2CH2 - chains A and D; structure by X-ray diffraction, 2.70 A resolution.

Chain A (and D):
Molecule: 3-hydroxykynurenine transaminase
Source organism: Anopheles gambiae
Notes: chain D of this document is another copy of the same molecule, construct and numbering; everything in this record applies to it too
Reference sequence: Q4LAM2 (Q4LAM2_ANOGA); numbering as in UniProt (aligned over 1-396)
Amino-acid sequence (396 residues; row label = number of the first residue in the row):
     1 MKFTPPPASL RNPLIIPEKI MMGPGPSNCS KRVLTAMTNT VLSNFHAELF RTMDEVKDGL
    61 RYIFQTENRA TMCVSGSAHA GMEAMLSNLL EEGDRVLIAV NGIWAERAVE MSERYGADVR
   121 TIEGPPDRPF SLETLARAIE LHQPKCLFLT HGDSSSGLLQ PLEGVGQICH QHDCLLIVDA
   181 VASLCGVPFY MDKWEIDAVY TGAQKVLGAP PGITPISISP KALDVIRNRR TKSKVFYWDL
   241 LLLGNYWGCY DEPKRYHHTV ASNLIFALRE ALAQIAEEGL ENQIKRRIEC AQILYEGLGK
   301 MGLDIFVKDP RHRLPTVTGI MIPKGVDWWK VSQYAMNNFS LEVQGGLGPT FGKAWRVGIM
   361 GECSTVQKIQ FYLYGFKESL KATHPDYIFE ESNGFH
Unresolved in the structure: 1-2, 390-396
Covalently attached groups: pyridoxal phosphate (PLP) linked to Lys205
Residues lining bound ligands:
  - 4-(2-aminophenyl)-4-oxobutanoic acid (KY1), molecule 1: Pro24, Gly25, Pro26, Trp104, Ser154, Ser155, Gln344, Leu347, Arg356
  - 4-(2-aminophenyl)-4-oxobutanoic acid (KY1), molecule 2: Ser43, Asn44, Phe45, Tyr256, Thr259
  - pyridoxal phosphate (PLP), molecule 1: Ser77, Ala78, His79, Trp104, Thr150, Gly152, Ser154, Asp179, Val181, Ala182, Gln204
  - pyridoxal phosphate (PLP), molecule 2: Tyr256, His258, Thr259
From the paper describing this entry:
  - binding site for 4-(2-aminophenyl)-4-oxobutanoic acid: Pro24 to Gly25, Ser43, Asn44, Phe45, Tyr256, Arg356
  - contacts within the chain: Ser154-Arg356 (backbone contact), Gly345-Arg356 (backbone contact)
  - specificity-determining residues: Ser43 (proposed by the authors, not directly observed)

Interface between chain A and chain D:
Residue-residue contacts - 181 pairs, chain A then chain D:
  Phe3(A) - Gln65(D)
  Phe3(A) - Tyr190(D)
  Phe3(A) - Leu280(D)  hydrophobic
  Phe3(A) - Glu281(D)
  Phe3(A) - Ile284(D)  hydrophobic
  Thr4(A) - Tyr62(D)
  Thr4(A) - Gln65(D)  hydrogen bond (backbone-side chain)
  Pro5(A) - Tyr62(D)
  Pro6(A) - Tyr62(D)
  Pro6(A) - Ala276(D)
  Pro7(A) - Asp58(D)
  Pro7(A) - Tyr62(D)
  Ser9(A) - Glu55(D)
  Ser9(A) - Asp58(D)  hydrogen bond
  Ser9(A) - Arg269(D)
  Leu10(A) - Glu55(D)
  Leu10(A) - Gly59(D)
  Leu10(A) - Arg269(D)
  Leu10(A) - Leu272(D)
  Leu10(A) - Ala273(D)
  Leu10(A) - Glu277(D)
  Asn12(A) - Arg269(D)  hydrogen bond (backbone-side chain)
  Leu14(A) - Thr52(D)
  Leu14(A) - Phe266(D)  hydrophobic
  Leu14(A) - Arg269(D)
  Leu14(A) - Glu270(D)
  Ile15(A) - Arg51(D)  hydrogen bond (backbone-side chain)
  Ile16(A) - Asn39(D)
  Ile16(A) - Thr40(D)
  Ile16(A) - Phe266(D)  hydrophobic
  Pro17(A) - Thr40(D)  hydrogen bond (backbone-side chain)
  Pro17(A) - Glu48(D)
  Glu18(A) - Thr40(D)
  Lys19(A) - Leu42(D)
  Lys19(A) - His46(D)
  Lys19(A) - Glu48(D)  salt bridge
  Met21(A) - Val41(D)
  Met21(A) - Leu42(D)
  Met21(A) - Ser43(D)
  Met21(A) - His46(D)
  Pro26(A) - Val41(D)  hydrophobic
  Pro26(A) - Leu42(D)
  Pro26(A) - Ser43(D)
  Cys29(A) - Val41(D)  hydrophobic
  Leu34(A) - Thr38(D)
  Leu34(A) - Asn39(D)
  Thr35(A) - Thr38(D)
  Met37(A) - Met37(D)
  Met37(A) - Asn263(D)
  Thr38(A) - Leu34(D)
  Thr38(A) - Thr38(D)
  Asn39(A) - Leu14(D)
  Asn39(A) - Ile16(D)
  Asn39(A) - Leu34(D)
  Thr40(A) - Ile16(D)
  Thr40(A) - Pro17(D)  hydrogen bond (side chain-backbone)
  Thr40(A) - Glu18(D)
  Val41(A) - Met21(D)
  Val41(A) - Pro26(D)  hydrophobic
  Val41(A) - Cys29(D)  hydrophobic
  Val41(A) - Pro211(D)
  Leu42(A) - Ile16(D)  hydrophobic
  Leu42(A) - Lys19(D)
  Leu42(A) - Pro26(D)
  Ser43(A) - Met21(D)
  Ser43(A) - Pro26(D)
  Ser43(A) - Glu342(D)
  Ser43(A) - Gln344(D)
  His46(A) - Lys19(D)
  His46(A) - Met21(D)
  His46(A) - Met336(D)
  His46(A) - Glu342(D)  salt bridge
  Glu48(A) - Pro17(D)
  Glu48(A) - Lys19(D)  salt bridge
  Arg51(A) - Ile15(D)  hydrogen bond (side chain-backbone)
  Glu55(A) - Ser9(D)
  Glu55(A) - Leu10(D)
  Asp58(A) - Pro7(D)
  Asp58(A) - Ser9(D)  hydrogen bond
  Gly59(A) - Pro7(D)
  Gly59(A) - Leu10(D)
  Tyr62(A) - Thr4(D)
  Tyr62(A) - Pro5(D)
  Tyr62(A) - Pro6(D)
  Gln65(A) - Phe3(D)
  Gln65(A) - Thr4(D)  hydrogen bond (side chain-backbone)
  Gly76(A) - Tyr237(D)
  Ser77(A) - Tyr237(D)  hydrogen bond (backbone-side chain)
  Ser77(A) - His258(D)
  Ser77(A) - Thr259(D)
  His79(A) - Phe236(D)
  His79(A) - Tyr237(D)
  His79(A) - Tyr256(D)
  His79(A) - His257(D)  hydrogen bond (side chain-backbone)
  His79(A) - His258(D)
  Ala80(A) - Tyr237(D)
  Glu83(A) - Val235(D)
  Glu83(A) - Phe236(D)  hydrogen bond (side chain-backbone)
  Glu83(A) - Tyr237(D)  hydrogen bond (side chain-backbone)
  Glu92(A) - Glu92(D)
  Trp104(A) - Tyr256(D)
  Arg107(A) - Phe236(D)
  Arg107(A) - Tyr256(D)  hydrogen bond (side chain-backbone)
  Arg107(A) - His257(D)  hydrogen bond (side chain-backbone)
  Glu110(A) - Lys232(D)  salt bridge
  Glu110(A) - Phe236(D)
  Met111(A) - Phe236(D)  hydrophobic
  Glu113(A) - Lys232(D)  salt bridge
  Arg114(A) - Ser233(D)  hydrogen bond (side chain-backbone)
  Arg114(A) - Lys234(D)
  Arg114(A) - Phe236(D)
  Arg114(A) - Asp239(D)  salt bridge
  Arg114(A) - Leu242(D)
  Tyr115(A) - Lys234(D)
  Tyr115(A) - Val235(D)
  Tyr190(A) - Phe3(D)
  Gln204(A) - Thr259(D)  hydrogen bond
  Pro210(A) - Asn263(D)
  Pro211(A) - Val41(D)
  Pro211(A) - Thr259(D)
  Pro211(A) - Val260(D)
  Pro211(A) - Ala261(D)
  Pro211(A) - Asn263(D)
  Lys232(A) - Glu110(D)  salt bridge
  Ser233(A) - Arg114(D)  hydrogen bond (backbone-side chain)
  Lys234(A) - Arg114(D)
  Lys234(A) - Tyr115(D)
  Lys234(A) - Lys234(D)
  Val235(A) - Glu83(D)
  Val235(A) - Tyr115(D)
  Val235(A) - Val235(D)  hydrophobic
  Val235(A) - Trp238(D)  hydrophobic
  Phe236(A) - His79(D)
  Phe236(A) - Glu83(D)  hydrogen bond (backbone-side chain)
  Phe236(A) - Arg107(D)
  Phe236(A) - Glu110(D)
  Phe236(A) - Met111(D)  hydrophobic
  Phe236(A) - Arg114(D)
  Tyr237(A) - Gly76(D)
  Tyr237(A) - Ser77(D)  hydrogen bond (side chain-backbone)
  Tyr237(A) - His79(D)
  Tyr237(A) - Ala80(D)
  Tyr237(A) - Glu83(D)  hydrogen bond (backbone-side chain)
  Tyr237(A) - Trp238(D)  hydrophobic
  Trp238(A) - Val235(D)  hydrophobic
  Trp238(A) - Tyr237(D)  hydrophobic
  Trp238(A) - Trp238(D)  hydrophobic
  Asp239(A) - Arg114(D)  salt bridge
  Leu242(A) - Arg114(D)
  Tyr256(A) - His79(D)
  Tyr256(A) - Trp104(D)
  Tyr256(A) - Arg107(D)  hydrogen bond (backbone-side chain)
  His257(A) - His79(D)  hydrogen bond (backbone-side chain)
  His257(A) - Arg107(D)  hydrogen bond (backbone-side chain)
  His258(A) - Ser77(D)
  His258(A) - His79(D)
  Thr259(A) - Ser77(D)
  Thr259(A) - Gln204(D)  hydrogen bond
  Thr259(A) - Pro211(D)
  Val260(A) - Pro211(D)
  Ala261(A) - Pro211(D)
  Asn263(A) - Met37(D)
  Asn263(A) - Pro210(D)
  Asn263(A) - Pro211(D)
  Leu264(A) - Leu264(D)  hydrophobic
  Phe266(A) - Leu14(D)  hydrophobic
  Phe266(A) - Ile16(D)  hydrophobic
  Arg269(A) - Ser9(D)  hydrogen bond (side chain-backbone)
  Arg269(A) - Leu10(D)
  Arg269(A) - Asn12(D)  hydrogen bond (side chain-backbone)
  Arg269(A) - Leu14(D)
  Glu270(A) - Leu14(D)
  Ala273(A) - Leu10(D)
  Glu277(A) - Leu10(D)
  Leu280(A) - Phe3(D)  hydrophobic
  Glu281(A) - Phe3(D)
  Ile284(A) - Phe3(D)  hydrophobic
  Met336(A) - His46(D)
  Glu342(A) - Ser43(D)
  Glu342(A) - His46(D)  salt bridge
  Gln344(A) - Ser43(D)
Other interface residues (no listed pair), chain A (90 interface residues in all): Arg11, Pro13, Ser27, Asn28, Ala36, Thr52, Ser75, Gly212, Ser262, Leu272, Ala276
Other interface residues (no listed pair), chain D (90 interface residues in all): Pro13, Ser27, Asn28, Thr35, Ala36, Ser75, Glu113, Pro188, Gly212, Ser262

Overview:
Chain A and chain D each contribute 90 residues to their interface; the contacts include 27 hydrogen bonds and
9 salt bridges. Polar pairs include Lys19(A)-Glu48(D), His46(A)-Glu342(D) and Glu110(A)-Lys232(D). The paper
reports a binding site for 4-(2-aminophenyl)-4-oxobutanoic acid at Pro24(A), Ser43(A) and Asn44(A) among
others; the specificity determinant Ser43(A).
Chain A and chain D are both 3-hydroxykynurenine transaminase (Anopheles gambiae); the structure, Structure of
the Anopheles gambiae 3-hydroxykynurenine transaminase in complex with inhibitor, was determined by X-ray
diffraction together with 2CH1 from the same study.
